PDB entry 4TYA | X-ray diffraction, 2.94 A resolution | chain A

[Chain A]
Molecule: Polyprotein
Organism: Hepatitis C virus
Notes: EC 2.7.7.48
UniProtKB: D0PY27 (D0PY27_9HEPC); residue numbers follow UniProt; this construct covers 1-566
Amino-acid sequence (566 residues; numbered 1 to 566; the number before each row is that of its first residue):
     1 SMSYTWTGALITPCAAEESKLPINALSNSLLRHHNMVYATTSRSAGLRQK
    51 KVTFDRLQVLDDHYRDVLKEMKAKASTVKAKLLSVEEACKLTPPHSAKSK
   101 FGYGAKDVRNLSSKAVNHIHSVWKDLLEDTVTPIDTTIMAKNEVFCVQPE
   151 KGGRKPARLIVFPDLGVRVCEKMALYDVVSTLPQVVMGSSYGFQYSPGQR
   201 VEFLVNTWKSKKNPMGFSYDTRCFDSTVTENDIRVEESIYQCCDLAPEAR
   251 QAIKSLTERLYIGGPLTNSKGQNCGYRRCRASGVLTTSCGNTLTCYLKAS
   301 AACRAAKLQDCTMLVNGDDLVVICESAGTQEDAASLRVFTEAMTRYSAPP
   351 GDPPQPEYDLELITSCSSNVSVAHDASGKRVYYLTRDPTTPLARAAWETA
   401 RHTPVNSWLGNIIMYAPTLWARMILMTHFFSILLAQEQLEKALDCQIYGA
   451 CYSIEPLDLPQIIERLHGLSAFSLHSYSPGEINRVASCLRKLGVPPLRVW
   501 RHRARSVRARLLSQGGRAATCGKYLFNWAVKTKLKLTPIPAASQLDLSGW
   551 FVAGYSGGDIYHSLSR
Unresolved in the structure: 23-27, 149-153, 540-547, 563-566
Small-molecule neighbours: 4-(trifluoromethyl)benzoic acid (3AE): F193, P197, R200, N316, C366, S368, L384, M414, Y415, Y448
Reported in the primary citation:
  - binding site for 4-(trifluoromethyl)benzoic acid: C366, S368, M414, Y448
  - mutagenesis - C366A, M414T: decreased binding to fragment 204
  - mutagenesis - M423T: unchanged binding to fragment 204

[In short]
Bound to chain A: 4-(trifluoromethyl)benzoic acid. From the paper: a binding site for
4-(trifluoromethyl)benzoic acid at C366, S368 and M414 among others; C366A and M414T reduce binding to
fragment 204.
Chain A is Polyprotein (Hepatitis C virus); the structure, An Ligand-observed Mass Spectrometry-based Approach
Integrated into the Fragment Based Lead Discovery Pipeline, was determined by X-ray diffraction (same
publication as 4TYB, 4TXS, 4TY8 and 4TY9).
